Entry 8EN6 (X-ray diffraction, 1.60 A resolution); this record covers chains A and B of the 4 polymer chains in the assembly.

[Chain A (and B)]
Molecule: GII.4 P domain
Notes: chain B of this document is another copy of the same molecule, construct and numbering; everything in this record applies to it too
UniProt: K4LM89 (K4LM89_9CALI); residue numbers follow UniProt; this construct covers 224-530
Chain sequence (307 residues; numbered 224 to 530; the number before each row is that of its first residue):
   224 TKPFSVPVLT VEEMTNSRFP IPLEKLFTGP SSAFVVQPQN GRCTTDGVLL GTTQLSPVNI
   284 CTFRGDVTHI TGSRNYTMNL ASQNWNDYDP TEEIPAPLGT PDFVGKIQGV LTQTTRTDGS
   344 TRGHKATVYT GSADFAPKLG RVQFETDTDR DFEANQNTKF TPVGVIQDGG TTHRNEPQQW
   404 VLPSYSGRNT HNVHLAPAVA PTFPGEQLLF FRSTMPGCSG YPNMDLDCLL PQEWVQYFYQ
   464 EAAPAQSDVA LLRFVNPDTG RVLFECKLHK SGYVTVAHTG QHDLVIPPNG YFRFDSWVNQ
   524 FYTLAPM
From the paper describing this entry:
  - conformationally variable residues (loop rearrangement): Asp391 to Asn398

[Interface between chain A and chain B]
Contacting residue pairs (79):
  Pro230(A) with Gln463(B)
  Val231(A) with Gln463(B), hydrogen bond (backbone-side chain)
  Leu232(A) with Leu278(B), hydrophobic; Gln463(B)
  Glu235(A) with Gln306(B), hydrogen bond (backbone-side chain); Asn307(B), hydrogen bond
  Glu236(A) with Tyr462(B)
  Thr238(A) with Val281(B)
  Pro243(A) with Val281(B)
  Ile244(A) with Val281(B); Lys382(B)
  Pro245(A) with Val281(B); Asn282(B); Arg287(B); Gln306(B)
  Leu278(A) with Leu232(B), hydrophobic
  Ser279(A) with Thr238(B), hydrogen bond
  Pro280(A) with Pro280(B), hydrophobic; Val281(B), hydrophobic
  Val281(A) with Thr238(B); Pro243(B); Ile244(B); Pro245(B); Pro280(B), hydrophobic
  Asn282(A) with Pro245(B)
  Arg287(A) with Pro245(B)
  Gln306(A) with Glu235(B), hydrogen bond (side chain-backbone)
  Asn307(A) with Glu235(B), hydrogen bond
  Val333(A) with Val333(B), hydrophobic; Val386(B), hydrophobic
  Thr335(A) with Val386(B); Pro439(B); Gly440(B); Cys441(B)
  Gln336(A) with Gly440(B)
  Thr337(A) with Met447(B)
  Asp341(A) with Tyr444(B)
  Gly342(A) with Gly443(B); Tyr444(B)
  Ser343(A) with Gly443(B); Tyr444(B)
  Thr344(A) with Gly440(B); Cys441(B); Ser442(B), hydrogen bond (side chain-backbone); Gly443(B), hydrogen bond (backbone-backbone); Pro445(B); Met447(B)
  Arg345(A) with Gly440(B); Cys441(B)
  Gly346(A) with Cys441(B), hydrogen bond (backbone-backbone)
  Lys382(A) with Ile244(B); Pro439(B)
  Val386(A) with Val333(B), hydrophobic; Thr335(B); Thr384(B)
  Pro439(A) with Thr335(B)
  Gly440(A) with Thr335(B); Gln336(B); Thr344(B); Arg345(B)
  Cys441(A) with Thr335(B); Thr344(B); Arg345(B); Gly346(B), hydrogen bond (backbone-backbone)
  Ser442(A) with Thr344(B), hydrogen bond (backbone-side chain)
  Gly443(A) with Gly342(B); Ser343(B); Thr344(B), hydrogen bond (backbone-backbone)
  Tyr444(A) with Asp341(B); Gly342(B); Ser343(B)
  Pro445(A) with Thr344(B)
  Met447(A) with Thr337(B); Thr344(B)
  Gln459(A) with Gln459(B)
  Tyr462(A) with Glu236(B)
  Gln463(A) with Pro230(B); Val231(B), hydrogen bond (side chain-backbone); Leu232(B)
Also at the interface, not in a pair above, chain A (46 interface residues in all): Leu246, Thr384, Pro385, His396, Glu456, Tyr460
Also at the interface, not in a pair above, chain B (45 interface residues in all): Ser279, Pro385, His396, Glu456, Tyr460

[Summary]
The interface between chain A and chain B involves 46 residues on one side and 45 on the other; the contacts
include 13 hydrogen bonds. Among the polar pairs are Val231(A)-Gln463(B), Glu235(A)-Gln306(B) and
Glu235(A)-Asn307(B). From the paper: conformational variability at Asp391(A).
Both chains are GII.4 P domain. Entry 8EN6 (Structure of GII.4 norovirus in complex with Nanobody 76) was
determined by X-ray diffraction (same publication as 8EMY, 8EMZ, 8EN0, 8EN1, 8EN2, 8EN3, 8EN4 and 8EN5).
